3N4X - chains A and B; structure by X-ray diffraction, 3.41 A resolution.

== Chain A (and B) ==
Protein: Monopolin complex subunit CSM1
From: Saccharomyces cerevisiae
Notes: chain B of this document is another copy of the same molecule, construct and numbering; everything in this record applies to it too
UniProt: P25651 (CSM1_YEAST); residue numbers follow UniProt; this construct covers 1-190
Chain sequence (190 residues; numbered 1 to 190; the number before each row is that of its first residue):
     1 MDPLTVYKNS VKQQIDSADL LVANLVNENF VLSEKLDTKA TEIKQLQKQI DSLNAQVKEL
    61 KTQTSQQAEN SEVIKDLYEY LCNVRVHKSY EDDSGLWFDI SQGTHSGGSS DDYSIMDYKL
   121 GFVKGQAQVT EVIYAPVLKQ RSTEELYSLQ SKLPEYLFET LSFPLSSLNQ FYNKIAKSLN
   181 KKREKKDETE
Not modelled in the structure: 1-16, 106-114, 124-128, 180-190 (chain B: 1-2, 11-18, 103-114, 124-129, 180-190)
What the authors report for this chain:
  - mutagenesis - Y156E, L161D, L161K: decreased binding to Dsn1
  - mutagenesis - Y156E, L161D, L161K: decreased binding to Mif2
  - mutagenesis - Y156E, L161D, L161K: unchanged binding to Mam1
  - mutagenesis - K174E: decreased binding to Tof2
  - mutagenesis - Y156E, L161D: decreased localization to Lrs4

== Interface between chain A and chain B ==
Pairs across the interface - 58 pairs, chain A then chain B:
  Ala18(A) with Val6(B), hydrophobic; Lys8(B)
  Val22(A) with Val6(B), hydrophobic
  Leu25(A) with Leu25(B), hydrophobic
  Val26(A) with Leu25(B), hydrophobic
  Asn29(A) with Leu25(B); Asn29(B); Leu32(B)
  Leu32(A) with Asn29(B); Leu32(B), hydrophobic; Ser33(B); Leu36(B)
  Ser33(A) with Leu32(B)
  Lys35(A) with Leu36(B)
  Leu36(A) with Leu32(B); Lys35(B); Leu36(B), hydrophobic
  Lys39(A) with Leu36(B)
  Glu42(A) with Ile43(B)
  Ile43(A) with Glu42(B)
  Leu46(A) with Ile50(B)
  Gln49(A) with Ile50(B)
  Ile50(A) with Gln49(B); Ile50(B), hydrophobic
  Leu53(A) with Ile50(B); Leu53(B), hydrophobic; Asn54(B)
  Asn54(A) with Leu53(B)
  Gln56(A) with Val57(B)
  Val57(A) with Val57(B), hydrophobic
  Leu60(A) with Leu60(B), hydrophobic
  Lys61(A) with Gln56(B); Leu60(B)
  Thr64(A) with Thr64(B)
  Gln67(A) with Gln67(B), hydrogen bond
  Ser71(A) with Ser71(B)
  Val73(A) with Phe98(B), hydrophobic
  Ile74(A) with Val86(B), hydrophobic
  Leu77(A) with Val86(B), hydrophobic; Phe122(B), hydrophobic
  Tyr78(A) with Tyr78(B), hydrophobic; Val84(B); Val86(B)
  Tyr80(A) with Leu165(B), hydrophobic
  Leu81(A) with Leu168(B), hydrophobic; Asn169(B), hydrogen bond (backbone-side chain); Tyr172(B), hydrophobic
  Cys82(A) with Cys82(B), hydrophobic
  Asn83(A) with Asn169(B)
  Val84(A) with Tyr78(B), hydrogen bond (backbone-side chain)
  Val86(A) with Ile74(B), hydrophobic; Leu77(B), hydrophobic; Tyr78(B)
  Phe98(A) with Val73(B), hydrophobic; Leu77(B), hydrophobic
  Leu168(A) with Leu81(B), hydrophobic
  Asn169(A) with Leu81(B), hydrogen bond (side chain-backbone)
  Tyr172(A) with Leu81(B), hydrophobic
Also at the interface, not in a pair above, chain A (43 interface residues in all): Glu28, Arg85, Phe122, Leu165, Lys177
Also at the interface, not in a pair above, chain B (46 interface residues in all): Tyr7, Val22, Val26, Glu28, Lys39, Leu46, Gln47, Lys61, Tyr80, Arg85, Leu96, Lys177

== Summary ==
43 residues of chain A face 46 of chain B across their interface, with 4 hydrogen bonds. Among the polar pairs
are Gln67(A)-Gln67(B), Leu81(A)-Asn169(B) and Val84(A)-Tyr78(B). The paper reports that Y156E, L161D and L161K
of chain A reduce binding to Dsn1; Y156E, L161D and L161K of chain A reduce binding to Mif2.
Chain A and chain B are both Monopolin complex subunit CSM1 (Saccharomyces cerevisiae); the structure,
Structure of Csm1 full-length, was determined by X-ray diffraction (same publication as 3N4R, 3N4S and 3N7N).
